Entry 8G26 (X-ray diffraction, 1.85 A resolution); this record covers chains B and C of the 3 polymer chains in the assembly.

[Chain B]
Molecule: Neutrophil elastase
Source organism: Homo sapiens
Notes: EC 3.4.21.37
UniProtKB: P08246 (ELNE_HUMAN); residues 29-246 here correspond to UniProt positions 30-247 (UniProt number = residue number + 1)
Sequence (218 residues; numbered 29 to 246; the number before each row is that of its first residue):
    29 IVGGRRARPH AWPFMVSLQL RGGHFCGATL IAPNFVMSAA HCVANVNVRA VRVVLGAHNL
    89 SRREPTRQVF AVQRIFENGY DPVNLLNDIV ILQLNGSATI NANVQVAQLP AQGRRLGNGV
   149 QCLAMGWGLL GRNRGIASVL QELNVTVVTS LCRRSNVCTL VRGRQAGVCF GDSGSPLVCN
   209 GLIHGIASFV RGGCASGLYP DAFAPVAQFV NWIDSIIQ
Cystine bridges: Cys54-Cys70, Cys150-Cys207, Cys180-Cys186, Cys197-Cys222
Glycans and other covalent adducts: N-acetylglucosamine (NAG) linked to Asn123, Asn172

[Chain C]
Molecule: MAP domain-containing protein
Source organism: Staphylococcus aureus subsp. aureus Mu50
UniProtKB: A0A0H3JUK5 (A0A0H3JUK5_STAAM); numbering as in UniProt (aligned over 31-144)
Sequence (117 residues; row label = number of the first residue in the row):
    28 GSTAEKDKLP ATQKAKEMQN VPYTIAVDGI MAFNQSYLNL PKDSQLSYLD LGNKVKALLY
    88 DERGVTPEKI RNAKSAVYTI TWKDGSKKEV DLKKDSYTAN LFDSNSIKQI DINVKTK
Disordered / not traced: 28-41
Sequence notes: expression tag (28-30)

[How chain B and chain C interact]
Pairs across the interface (47):
  Leu48(B) with Asp130(C)
  Arg49(B) with Lys110(C); Asp130(C), salt bridge; Ser133(C)
  Gly51(B) with Gln72(C)
  His52(B) with Gln72(C), hydrogen bond (backbone-side chain); Leu128(C)
  Phe53(B) with Gln72(C); Asn127(C); Leu128(C), hydrogen bond (backbone-backbone)
  Cys54(B) with Asn127(C)
  His69(B) with Thr125(C); Ala126(C); Asn127(C)
  Asn73(B) with Trp109(C); Asp111(C); Ser113(C), hydrogen bond; Lys114(C)
  Val111(B) with Lys121(C), hydrogen bond (backbone-side chain)
  Leu113(B) with Thr125(C)
  Leu157(B) with Leu128(C), hydrophobic
  Ile164(B) with Leu128(C), hydrophobic
  Cys197(B) with Ala126(C)
  Phe198(B) with Ser74(C); Leu76(C), hydrophobic; Tyr124(C), hydrophobic; Thr125(C); Ala126(C); Asn127(C); Leu128(C), hydrophobic
  Gly199(B) with Ala126(C), hydrogen bond (backbone-backbone); Leu128(C)
  Asp200(B) with Ala126(C), hydrogen bond (backbone-backbone)
  Ser201(B) with Ala126(C), hydrogen bond (side chain-backbone); Asn127(C), hydrogen bond (side chain-backbone)
  Ser216(B) with Thr125(C); Ala126(C), hydrogen bond (backbone-backbone)
  Phe217(B) with Ser123(C); Tyr124(C); Thr125(C)
  Val218(B) with Asp122(C); Ser123(C); Tyr124(C), hydrogen bond (backbone-backbone)
  Arg219(B) with Asp122(C); Ser123(C), hydrogen bond
  Gly220(B) with Asp122(C), hydrogen bond (backbone-backbone)
  Gly221(B) with Leu76(C)
Interface residues without a listed pair, chain B (27 interface residues in all): Cys70, Ala72, Val74, Tyr108
Interface residues without a listed pair, chain C (20 interface residues in all): Tyr75, Lys115

[Summary]
The interface between chain B and chain C involves 27 residues on one side and 20 on the other; the contacts
include 12 hydrogen bonds and 1 salt bridge. Among the polar pairs are Arg49(B)-Asp130(C), His52(B)-Gln72(C)
and Asn73(B)-Ser113(C).
Here chain B is Neutrophil elastase (Homo sapiens) and chain C is MAP domain-containing protein
(Staphylococcus aureus subsp. aureus Mu50). Entry 8G26 (Crystal Structure of Cathepsin-G and Neutrophil
Elastase Inhibited by S. aureus EapH2 at pH 8.5) was determined by X-ray diffraction (same publication as 8G24
and 8G25).
